Entry 5G06 (electron microscopy, 4.20 A resolution (low resolution: residue-level contacts below are approximate; hydrogen-bond / salt-bridge calls are withheld)); this record covers chains C and D of the 11 polymer chains in the assembly.

Chain C:
Protein: Exosome complex component RRP43
From: Saccharomyces cerevisiae
Reference sequence: P25359 (RRP43_YEAST); residues 1-394 here = UniProt positions 1-394
Sequence (394 residues; row label = number of the first residue in the row):
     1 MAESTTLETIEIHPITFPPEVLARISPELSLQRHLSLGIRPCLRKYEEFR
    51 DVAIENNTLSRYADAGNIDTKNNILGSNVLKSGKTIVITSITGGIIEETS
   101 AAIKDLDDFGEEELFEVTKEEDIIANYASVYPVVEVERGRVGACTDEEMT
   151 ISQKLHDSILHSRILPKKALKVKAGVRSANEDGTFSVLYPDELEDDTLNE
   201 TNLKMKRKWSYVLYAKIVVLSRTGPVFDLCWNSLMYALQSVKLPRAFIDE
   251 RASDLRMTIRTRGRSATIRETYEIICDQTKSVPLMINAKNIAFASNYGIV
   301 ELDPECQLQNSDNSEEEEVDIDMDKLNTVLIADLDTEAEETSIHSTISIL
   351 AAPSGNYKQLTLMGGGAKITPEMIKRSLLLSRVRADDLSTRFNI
Unresolved in the structure: 1-6, 99-120, 193-205, 309-326
Construct notes: conflict Met-363 (Val in P25359)
From the paper describing this entry:
  - conformationally variable residues (order/disorder transition): Arg-251 to Glu-270

Chain D:
Protein: Exosome complex component RRP46
From: Saccharomyces cerevisiae
Reference sequence: P53256 (RRP46_YEAST); numbering as in UniProt (aligned over 1-223)
Sequence (223 residues; row label = number of the first residue in the row):
     1 MSVQAEIGILDHVDGSSEFVSQDTKVICSVTGPIEPKARQELPTQLALEI
    51 IVRPAKGVATTREKVLEDKLRAVLTPLITRHCYPRQLCQITCQILESGED
   101 EAEFSLRELSCCINAAFLALVDAGIALNSMCASIPIAIIKDTSDIIVDPT
   151 AEQLKISLSVHTLALEFVNGGKVVKNVLLLDSNGDFNEDQLFSLLELGEQ
   201 KCQELVTNIRRIIQDNISPRLVV

How chain C and chain D interact:
Residue-residue contacts (49; chain C residue first):
  Asp-122(C) with Ser-157(D); Leu-158(D)
  Ile-124(C) with Glu-103(D); Phe-104(D)
  Met-149(C) with Lys-64(D)
  Thr-150(C) with Lys-64(D); Val-65(D)
  Gln-153(C) with Thr-61(D); Arg-62(D); Val-65(D)
  Lys-154(C) with Val-65(D); Lys-69(D)
  Asp-157(C) with Asn-183(D)
  His-161(C) with Glu-103(D); Asn-183(D); Gly-184(D)
  Arg-163(C) with Ser-157(D); Leu-158(D)
  Tyr-357(C) with Gly-184(D); Asp-185(D); Phe-186(D)
  Lys-358(C) with Gly-184(D); Asp-185(D)
  Gln-359(C) with Ser-182(D); Asn-183(D); Phe-186(D)
  Leu-360(C) with Leu-180(D); Asp-181(D); Ser-182(D); Phe-186(D)
  Thr-361(C) with Leu-180(D); Asp-181(D)
  Leu-362(C) with Val-177(D); Leu-178(D); Leu-179(D); Leu-180(D)
  Met-363(C) with Asp-68(D); Leu-178(D)
  Gly-364(C) with Pro-76(D); Asn-176(D); Val-177(D); Leu-178(D)
  Gly-365(C) with Pro-76(D)
  Gly-366(C) with Asn-176(D)
  Ala-367(C) with Asn-176(D)
  Lys-368(C) with Asn-176(D)
  Ile-369(C) with Asn-176(D); Val-177(D)
  Leu-378(C) with Glu-188(D)
Also at the interface, not in a pair above, chain C (31 interface residues in all): Ile-123, Ala-125, Asp-146, Leu-160, Gly-355, Pro-371, Lys-375, Leu-379
Also at the interface, not in a pair above, chain D (31 interface residues in all): Ala-72, Ala-102, Lys-140, Lys-155, Val-160, Asn-187, Leu-191, Phe-192

Overview:
Chain C and chain D each contribute 31 residues to their interface. From the paper: conformational variability
at Arg-251(C).
Chain C is Exosome complex component RRP43 and chain D is Exosome complex component RRP46, both from
Saccharomyces cerevisiae; the structure, Cryo-EM structure of yeast cytoplasmic exosome, was determined by
electron microscopy.
